2A62 - chain A; structure by X-ray diffraction, 4.50 A resolution (low resolution: residue-level contacts below are approximate; hydrogen-bond / salt-bridge calls are withheld).

== Chain A ==
Name: Cadherin-8
Source organism: Mus musculus
UniProt: P97291 (CADH8_MOUSE); residues 2-322 here correspond to UniProt positions 63-383 (UniProt number = residue number + 61)
Amino-acid sequence (322 residues; row label = number of the first residue in the row):
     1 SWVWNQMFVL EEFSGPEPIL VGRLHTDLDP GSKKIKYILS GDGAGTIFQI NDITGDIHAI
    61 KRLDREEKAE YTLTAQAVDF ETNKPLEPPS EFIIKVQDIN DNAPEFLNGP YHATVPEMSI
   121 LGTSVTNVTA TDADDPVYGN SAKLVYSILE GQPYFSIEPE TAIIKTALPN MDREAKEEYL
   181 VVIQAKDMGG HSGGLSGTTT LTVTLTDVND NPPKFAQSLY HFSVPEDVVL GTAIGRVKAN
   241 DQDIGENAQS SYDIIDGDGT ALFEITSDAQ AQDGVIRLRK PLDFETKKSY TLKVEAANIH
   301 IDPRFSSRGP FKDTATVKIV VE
Unresolved in the structure: 256-258
Sequence notes: cloning artifact (1)
Metal / ion sites: Ca2+ site 1: Glu-11, Glu-66, Asp-98, Ile-99, Asp-101, Asn-102, Asp-134; Ca2+ site 2: Glu-11, Glu-12, Asp-64, Glu-66, Asp-101; Ca2+ site 3: Asn-100, Asn-102, Asp-132, Asp-134, Ser-141, Asp-187; Ca2+ site 4: Glu-117, Asp-207, Val-208, Asp-210, Asp-243; Ca2+ site 5: Glu-117, Arg-173, Glu-174, Asp-207, Asp-210, Asp-243; Ca2+ site 6: Asn-209, Asn-211, Asp-241, Asn-247, Asn-298
Curated features (UniProtKB/Swiss-Prot):
  - glycosylation: Asn-127 (N-linked (GlcNAc...) asparagine)

== Overview ==
Glu-11, Glu-66, Asp-98, Ile-99, Asp-101 and Asn-102 coordinate Ca2+ site 1. Glu-11, Glu-12, Asp-64, Glu-66 and
Asp-101 form the Ca2+ site 2.
Chain A is Cadherin-8 (Mus musculus); the structure, Crystal structure of mouse cadherin-8 EC1-3, was
determined by X-ray diffraction together with 1ZVN, 1ZXK, 2A4C and 2A4E from the same study.
